Entry 1VBC (X-ray diffraction, 2.80 A resolution); this record covers chains 1 and 2 of the 5 polymer chains in the assembly.

== Chain 1 ==
Molecule: Poliovirus type 3
Organism: Poliovirus type 3 (strains P3/LEON/37 AND P3/LEON 12A[1]B)
UniProt: P03302 (POLG_POL3L); residues 3-302 here correspond to UniProt positions 578-877 (UniProt number = residue number + 575)
Sequence (300 residues; numbered 3 to 302; the number before each row is that of its first residue):
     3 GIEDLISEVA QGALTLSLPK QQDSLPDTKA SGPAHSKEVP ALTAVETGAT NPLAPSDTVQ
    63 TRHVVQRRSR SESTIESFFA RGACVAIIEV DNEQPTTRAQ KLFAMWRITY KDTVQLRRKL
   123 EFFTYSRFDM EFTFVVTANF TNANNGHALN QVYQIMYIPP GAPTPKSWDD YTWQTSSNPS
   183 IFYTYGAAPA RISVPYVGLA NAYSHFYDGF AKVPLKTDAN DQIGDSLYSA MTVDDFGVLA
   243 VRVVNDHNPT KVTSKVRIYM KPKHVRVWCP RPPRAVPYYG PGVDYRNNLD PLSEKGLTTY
Unresolved in the structure: 3-23
Residues lining bound ligands: r77975 (J77; (methylpyridazine piperidine ethyloxyphenyl)ethylacetate): I110, Y112, F130, M132, F134, Y159, P181, I183, I194, V196, V199, Y205, S206, H207, M233, F238, L241

== Chain 2 ==
Molecule: Poliovirus type 3
Organism: Poliovirus type 3 (strains P3/LEON/37 AND P3/LEON 12A[1]B)
UniProt: P03302 (POLG_POL3L); residues 1-271 here correspond to UniProt positions 69-339 (UniProt number = residue number + 68)
Sequence (271 residues; row label = number of the first residue in the row):
     1 SPNVEACGYS DRVLQLTLGN STITTQEAAN SVVAYGRWPE FIRDDEANPV DQPTEPDVAT
    61 CRFYTLDTVM WGKESKGWWW KLPDALRDMG LFGQNMYYHY LGRSGYTVHV QCNASKFHQG
   121 ALGVFAIPEY CLAGDSDKQR YTSYANANPG ERGGKFYSQF NKDNAVTSPK REFCPVDYLL
   181 GCGVLLGNAF VYPHQIINLR TNNSATIVLP YVNALAIDSM VKHNNWGIAI LPLSPLDFAQ
   241 DSSVEIPITV TIAPMCSEFN GLRNVTAPKF Q
Unresolved in the structure: 1-5

== How chain 1 and chain 2 interact ==
Residue-residue contacts - 109 pairs, chain 1 then chain 2:
  V47(1) with I196(2)
  E48(1) with Q195(2); I196(2), hydrogen bond (backbone-backbone); N198(2), hydrogen bond; T201(2), hydrogen bond; N202(2)
  T49(1) with A29(2); V32(2); Q195(2), hydrogen bond (backbone-side chain)
  G50(1) with H194(2), hydrogen bond (backbone-side chain)
  T126(1) with E129(2)
  Y127(1) with E129(2), hydrogen bond; V212(2), hydrophobic; N213(2); A214(2)
  A202(1) with A214(2); L215(2), hydrophobic
  N203(1) with A214(2), hydrogen bond (backbone-backbone); L215(2)
  A204(1) with A214(2)
  S206(1) with A214(2)
  F208(1) with E129(2)
  Y209(1) with E129(2); C131(2), hydrogen bond (backbone-side chain); K222(2); H223(2)
  D210(1) with K81(2), salt bridge; E129(2), hydrogen bond (backbone-side chain); Y130(2); C131(2); H223(2); N224(2), hydrogen bond (backbone-backbone)
  G211(1) with K222(2)
  F212(1) with T142(2); S143(2); Y144(2); A147(2), hydrophobic; K222(2), hydrogen bond (backbone-backbone)
  A213(1) with K222(2), hydrogen bond (backbone-side chain)
  V215(1) with Y144(2); V221(2); K222(2)
  P216(1) with Y144(2); P268(2); K269(2), hydrogen bond (backbone-backbone)
  L217(1) with T266(2); A267(2)
  K218(1) with A267(2), hydrogen bond (backbone-backbone); P268(2); K269(2)
  D227(1) with R171(2), salt bridge
  L229(1) with R140(2)
  Y230(1) with K81(2); Y130(2); C131(2); L132(2), hydrogen bond (side chain-backbone); R140(2), hydrogen bond (backbone-backbone); T142(2); F173(2)
  S231(1) with C131(2), hydrogen bond
  A232(1) with R140(2)
  C271(1) with Y35(2); V212(2), hydrophobic
  P272(1) with V191(2); Y192(2)
  R273(1) with P128(2), hydrogen bond (side chain-backbone); E129(2), hydrogen bond (side chain-backbone); Y192(2), hydrogen bond
  P274(1) with V184(2); N188(2); V191(2); Y192(2)
  P275(1) with V184(2)
  R276(1) with C182(2), hydrogen bond (side chain-backbone); G183(2); V184(2)
  A277(1) with G183(2), hydrogen bond (backbone-backbone); V184(2); L185(2), hydrophobic
  V278(1) with L179(2), hydrophobic; G183(2), hydrogen bond (backbone-backbone)
  Y281(1) with D137(2), hydrogen bond (side chain-backbone); Q139(2)
  G282(1) with Q139(2), hydrogen bond (backbone-side chain)
  P283(1) with Q139(2); R140(2)
  G284(1) with R140(2)
  V285(1) with C131(2); L132(2); A133(2); C182(2)
  D286(1) with A133(2); G134(2), hydrogen bond (side chain-backbone); Q139(2); R140(2), hydrogen bond (side chain-backbone)
  Y287(1) with A133(2); F160(2), hydrophobic; C174(2), hydrogen bond (side chain-backbone); P175(2); V176(2), hydrogen bond (side chain-backbone); G181(2); C182(2); G183(2)
  R288(1) with D137(2), salt bridge; F160(2); K162(2)
  L291(1) with F160(2), hydrophobic; Y178(2), hydrogen bond (backbone-side chain)
  L294(1) with L185(2), hydrophobic
Other interface residues (no listed pair), chain 1 (47 interface residues in all): L201, K214, S228, P293
Other interface residues (no listed pair), chain 2 (59 interface residues in all): N30, I127, S136, N148, A189, A216

== In short ==
The interface between chain 1 and chain 2 involves 47 residues on one side and 59 on the other; the contacts
include 30 hydrogen bonds and 3 salt bridges. Among the polar pairs are D210(1)-K81(2), D227(1)-R171(2) and
R288(1)-D137(2). Chain 1 binds r77975.
Chain 1 is Poliovirus type 3 and chain 2 is Poliovirus type 3, both from Poliovirus type 3 (strains P3/LEON/37
AND P3/LEON 12A[1]B); the structure, Poliovirus (type 3, sabin strain) (P3/sabin, P3/leon/12A(1)B) complexed
with R77975, was determined by X-ray diffraction (same publication as 1VBA, 1VBB, 1VBD and 1VBE).
